PDB entry 1B01 | X-ray diffraction, 2.56 A resolution | chains A and B of the 4 polymer chains in the assembly

== Chain A (and B) ==
Molecule: Transcriptional repressor copg
Source organism: Streptococcus agalactiae
Notes: fragment: dna-binding protein; chain B of this document is another copy of the same molecule, construct and numbering; everything in this record applies to it too
Reference sequence: P13920 (COPG_STRAG); numbering as in UniProt (aligned over 1-45)
Amino-acid sequence (45 residues; each row starts with the number of its first residue):
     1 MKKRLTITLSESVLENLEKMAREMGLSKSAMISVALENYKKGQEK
Disordered / not traced: 44-45
UniProt features mapped onto this chain:
  - DNA-binding region: Asn16 to Leu36 (H-T-H motif)
  - mutagenesis: Ala30 (A30E: 5-fold increase in plasmid copy number)

== Interface between chain A and chain B ==
Pairs across the interface (59):
  Met1(A) - Leu9(B)
  Met1(A) - Ser10(B)
  Met1(A) - Glu11(B)  hydrogen bond (backbone-backbone)
  Lys2(A) - Leu9(B)
  Lys2(A) - Ser10(B)  hydrogen bond
  Lys3(A) - Thr8(B)
  Lys3(A) - Leu9(B)  hydrogen bond (backbone-backbone)
  Lys3(A) - Glu11(B)  salt bridge
  Lys3(A) - Leu14(B)
  Arg4(A) - Ile7(B)
  Arg4(A) - Thr8(B)
  Leu5(A) - Leu5(B)
  Leu5(A) - Thr6(B)
  Leu5(A) - Ile7(B)  hydrogen bond (backbone-backbone)
  Leu5(A) - Leu9(B)  hydrophobic
  Thr6(A) - Arg4(B)
  Thr6(A) - Leu5(B)
  Thr6(A) - Thr6(B)  hydrogen bond
  Ile7(A) - Arg4(B)
  Ile7(A) - Leu5(B)  hydrogen bond (backbone-backbone)
  Ile7(A) - Ser29(B)
  Ile7(A) - Ile32(B)  hydrophobic
  Thr8(A) - Lys2(B)
  Thr8(A) - Lys3(B)
  Thr8(A) - Arg4(B)
  Thr8(A) - Ser29(B)  hydrogen bond (backbone-side chain)
  Leu9(A) - Lys2(B)
  Leu9(A) - Lys3(B)  hydrogen bond (backbone-backbone)
  Leu9(A) - Ser29(B)
  Leu9(A) - Ser33(B)
  Glu11(A) - Met1(B)
  Val13(A) - Ser33(B)
  Val13(A) - Glu37(B)
  Leu14(A) - Lys3(B)
  Asn16(A) - Lys40(B)
  Leu17(A) - Leu5(B)  hydrophobic
  Leu17(A) - Leu36(B)  hydrophobic
  Met20(A) - Leu36(B)  hydrophobic
  Met20(A) - Lys40(B)
  Met24(A) - Tyr39(B)  hydrogen bond
  Lys28(A) - Leu5(B)
  Ser29(A) - Ile7(B)
  Ser29(A) - Thr8(B)  hydrogen bond (side chain-backbone)
  Ser29(A) - Leu9(B)
  Met31(A) - Tyr39(B)  hydrophobic
  Ile32(A) - Ile7(B)  hydrophobic
  Ser33(A) - Leu9(B)
  Ser33(A) - Val13(B)
  Val34(A) - Tyr39(B)  hydrophobic
  Ala35(A) - Ala35(B)
  Leu36(A) - Leu17(B)  hydrophobic
  Leu36(A) - Ala35(B)  hydrophobic
  Asn38(A) - Tyr39(B)
  Tyr39(A) - Met20(B)  hydrophobic
  Tyr39(A) - Met24(B)  hydrogen bond
  Tyr39(A) - Met31(B)  hydrophobic
  Tyr39(A) - Ala35(B)  hydrophobic
  Tyr39(A) - Asn38(B)
  Lys40(A) - Asn16(B)
Also at the interface, not in a pair above, chain A (29 interface residues in all): Ser10, Gln43
Also at the interface, not in a pair above, chain B (29 interface residues in all): Lys28, Val34

== Summary ==
The chain A/chain B interface involves 29 residues from each chain, with 11 hydrogen bonds and 1 salt bridge.
Polar pairs include Lys3(A)-Glu11(B), Lys2(A)-Ser10(B) and Thr6(A)-Thr6(B). UniProt lists one mutagenesis site
on chain A.
Chain A and chain B are both Transcriptional repressor copg (Streptococcus agalactiae); the structure,
Transcriptional repressor copg/DNA complex, was determined by X-ray diffraction.
